6MB3 - chains E and C of the 19 polymer chains in the assembly; structure by electron microscopy, 3.37 A resolution.

[Chain E]
Name: Plasmodium falciparum recombinant shortened CSP
Source organism: Plasmodium falciparum
Sequence (278 residues; numbered 26 to 303; the number before each row is that of its first residue):
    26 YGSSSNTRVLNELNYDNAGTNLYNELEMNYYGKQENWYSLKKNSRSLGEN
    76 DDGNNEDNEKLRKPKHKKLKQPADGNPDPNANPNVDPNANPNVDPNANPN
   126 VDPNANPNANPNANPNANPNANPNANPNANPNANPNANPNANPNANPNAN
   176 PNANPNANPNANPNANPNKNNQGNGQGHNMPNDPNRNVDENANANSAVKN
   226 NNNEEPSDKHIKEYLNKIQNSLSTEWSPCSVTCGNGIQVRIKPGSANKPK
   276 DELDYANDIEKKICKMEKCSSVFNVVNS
Not modelled in the structure: 26-102, 193-303

[Chain C]
Name: Fab311 heavy chain
Source organism: Homo sapiens
Reference sequence: P0DOX5 (IGG1_HUMAN); residues 103-217 here correspond to UniProt positions 109-223 (UniProt number = residue number + 6)
Sequence (225 residues; numbered 1 to 217 plus 8 insertion-coded residues; the number before each row is that of its first residue; a row labelled like 82A-82C holds insertion residues (82A, then the next letters in order)):
     1 EVQLVESGGGVVPPGRSLRLSCATSGFTFSNYGMHWVRQAPGKGLEWVAI
    51 IW
   52A Y
    53 DGSRNFYAASVEGRFTISRDNSKNTLYLQM
82A-82C NSL
    83 RVEDTAVYYCARAAYYDT
100A-100D SGYG
   101 DYWGQGTLVTVSSASTKGPSVFPLAPSSKSTSGGTAALGCLVKDYFPEPV
   151 TVSWNSGALTSGVHTFPAVLQSSGLYSLSSVVTVPSSSLGTQTYICNVNH
   201 KPSNTKVDKKVEPKSCD
Not modelled in the structure: 1, 114-217
Disulfide bonds: Cys22-Cys92

[How chain E and chain C interact]
Residue-residue contacts (20):
  Ala142(E) - Phe58(C)  hydrophobic
  Asn143(E) - Phe58(C)
  Pro144(E) - Phe58(C)
  Asn145(E) - Thr100(C)  hydrogen bond (side chain-backbone)
  Asn145(E) - Ser100A(C)
  Asn145(E) - Gly100B(C)
  Asn147(E) - Tyr97(C)
  Pro148(E) - Gly33(C)
  Pro148(E) - Ile50(C)  hydrophobic
  Pro148(E) - Trp52(C)
  Pro148(E) - Tyr52A(C)  hydrogen bond (backbone-backbone)
  Pro148(E) - Ala95(C)  hydrophobic
  Asn149(E) - Asn31(C)
  Asn149(E) - Tyr32(C)
  Asn149(E) - Gly33(C)  hydrogen bond (side chain-backbone)
  Asn149(E) - Tyr52A(C)
  Asn149(E) - Ala95(C)  hydrogen bond (side chain-backbone)
  Asn149(E) - Ala96(C)
  Ala150(E) - Asn31(C)  hydrogen bond (backbone-backbone)
  Ala150(E) - Tyr52A(C)
Other interface residues (no listed pair), chain E (9 interface residues in all): Ala146

[In short]
9 residues of chain E and 13 residues of chain C are in contact, with 5 hydrogen bonds. Among the polar pairs
are Asn145(E)-Thr100(C), Asn149(E)-Gly33(C) and Asn149(E)-Ala95(C).
Here chain E is Plasmodium falciparum recombinant shortened CSP (Plasmodium falciparum) and chain C is Fab311
heavy chain (Homo sapiens). Entry 6MB3 (Cryo-EM structure of the circumsporozoite protein of Plasmodium
falciparum with a vaccine-elicited antibody reveals maturation of ...) was determined by electron microscopy,
deposited together with 6MHG.
